5KPZ - chain A; structure by X-ray diffraction, 2.40 A resolution.

# Chain A
Protein: Pantothenate kinase 3
Organism: Homo sapiens
Notes: EC 2.7.1.33
UniProt: Q9H999 (PANK3_HUMAN); residue numbers follow UniProt; this construct covers 12-370
Chain sequence (380 residues; row label = number of the first residue in the row; numbers below 1 keep their minus sign (Met-7 is residue -7)):
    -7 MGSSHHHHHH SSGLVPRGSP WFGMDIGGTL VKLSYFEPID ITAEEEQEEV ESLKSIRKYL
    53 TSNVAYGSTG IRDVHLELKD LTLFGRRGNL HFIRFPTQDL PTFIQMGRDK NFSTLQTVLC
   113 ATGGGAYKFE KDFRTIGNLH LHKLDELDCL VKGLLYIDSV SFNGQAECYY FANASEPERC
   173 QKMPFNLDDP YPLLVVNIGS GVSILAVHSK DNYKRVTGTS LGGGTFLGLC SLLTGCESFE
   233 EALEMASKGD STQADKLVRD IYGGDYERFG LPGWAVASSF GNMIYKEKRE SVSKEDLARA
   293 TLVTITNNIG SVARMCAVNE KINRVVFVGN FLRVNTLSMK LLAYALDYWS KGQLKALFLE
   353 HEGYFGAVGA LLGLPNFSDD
Unresolved in the structure: -7 to 10, 105-108, 370-372
Construct notes: initiating methionine (-7); expression tag (-6 to 11, 371-372)
UniProt features mapped onto this chain:
  - active site: Glu138 (Proton acceptor)
  - binding site (acetyl-CoA): Ser192, Ser195, Arg207
  - mutagenesis: Gly19 (G19V: Loss of catalytic activity), Glu138 (E138A: Loss of catalytic activity; E138V: Prevents acetyl-CoA production), Ser195 (S195V: Retains 30% of wild-type activity. Refractory to inhibition by acetyl-CoA. Exhibits a 10-fold increase in the Km for pantothenate), Arg207 (R207A: Loss of catalytic activity; R207W: Increases affinity for ATP and decreases affinity for acetyl-CoA. Increases acetyl-CoA production), Ala267 (A267F: Loss of catalytic activity but can bind ATP normally), Ala269 (A269F: Loss of catalytic activity but can bind ATP normally)
What the authors report for this chain:
  - mutagenesis - G19V, E138A: abolished catalytic activity
  - mutagenesis - E138A: unchanged binding to ATP
  - mutagenesis - G19V: abolished binding to ATP
  - mutagenesis - G19V: unchanged binding to acetyl-CoA

# In short
UniProt lists active-site residue Glu138, 3 acetyl-CoA-binding residues and 6 mutagenesis sites. From the
paper: G19V and E138A abolish catalytic activity; G19V abolishes binding to ATP.
Chain A is Pantothenate kinase 3 (Homo sapiens); the structure, PANK3-ADP-PhosphoPantothenate complex, was
determined by X-ray diffraction, deposited together with 5KPR, 5KPT, 5KQ8 and 5KQD.
